Entry 6YY3 (X-ray diffraction, 2.00 A resolution); this record covers chains B and D of the 4 polymer chains in the assembly.

Chain B:
Protein: Methane monooxygenase
Source organism: Methylosinus trichosporium OB3b
Reference sequence: A0A1A6FJQ4 (A0A1A6FJQ4_9RHIZ); residue numbers follow UniProt; this construct covers 1-395
Chain sequence (395 residues; each row starts with the number of its first residue):
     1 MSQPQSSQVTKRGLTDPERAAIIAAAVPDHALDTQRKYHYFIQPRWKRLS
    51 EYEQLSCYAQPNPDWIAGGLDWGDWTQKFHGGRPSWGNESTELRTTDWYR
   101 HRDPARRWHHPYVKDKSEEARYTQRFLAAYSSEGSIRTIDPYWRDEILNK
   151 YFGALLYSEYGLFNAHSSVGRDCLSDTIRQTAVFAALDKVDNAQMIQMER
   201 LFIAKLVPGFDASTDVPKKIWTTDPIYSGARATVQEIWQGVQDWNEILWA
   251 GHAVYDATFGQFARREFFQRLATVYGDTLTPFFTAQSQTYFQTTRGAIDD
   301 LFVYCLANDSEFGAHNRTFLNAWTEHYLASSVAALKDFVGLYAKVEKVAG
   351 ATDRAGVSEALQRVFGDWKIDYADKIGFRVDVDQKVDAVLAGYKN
Unresolved in the structure: 1-3, 394-395

Chain D:
Protein: Methane monooxygenase component A alpha chain
Source organism: Methylosinus trichosporium OB3b
Notes: EC 1.14.13.25
Reference sequence: P27353 (MEMA_METTR); numbering as in UniProt (aligned over 1-526)
Chain sequence (526 residues; row label = number of the first residue in the row):
     1 MAISLATKAATDALKVNRAPVGVEPQEVHKWLQSFNWDFKENRTKYPTKY
    51 HMANETKEQFKVIAKEYARMEAAKDERQFGTLLDGLTRLGAGNKVHPRWG
   101 ETMKVISNFLEVGEYNAIAASAMLWDSATAAEQKNGYLAQVLDEIRHTHQ
   151 CAFINHYYSKHYHDPAGHNDARRTRAIGPLWKGMKRVFADGFISGDAVEC
   201 SVNLQLVGEACFTNPLIVAVTEWASANGDEITPTVFLSVETDELRHMANG
   251 YQTVVSIANDPASAKFLNTDLNNAFWTQQKYFTPVLGYLFEYGSKFKVEP
   301 WVKTWNRWVYEDWGGIWIGRLGKYGVESPASLRDAKRDAYWAHHDLALAA
   351 YAMWPLGFARLALPDEEDQAWFEANYPGWADHYGKIFNEWKKLGYEDPKS
   401 GFIPYQWLLANGHDVYIDRVSQVPFIPSLAKGTGSLRVHEFNGKKHSLTD
   451 DWGERQWLIEPERYECHNVFEQYEGRELSEVIAEGHGVRSDGKTLIAQPH
   501 TRGDNLWTLEDIKRAGCVFPDPLAKF
Unresolved in the structure: 1-11
Metal / ion sites: Fe2+ site 1: Glu114, Glu144, His147, Glu243; Fe2+ site 2: Glu144, Glu209, Glu243, His246
Curated features (UniProtKB/Swiss-Prot):
  - active site: Cys151
  - binding site (Fe cation): Glu114, Glu144, His147, Glu209, Glu243, His246

Interface between chain B and chain D:
Residue-residue contacts - 257 pairs, chain B then chain D:
  Thr10(B) with Glu222(D), hydrogen bond; Ala226(D)
  Lys11(B) with Ala226(D)
  Arg12(B) with Ser225(D); Glu230(D), salt bridge
  Gly13(B) with Ser225(D), hydrogen bond (backbone-backbone); Ala226(D); Gly228(D)
  Leu14(B) with Lys94(D); Gly228(D); Glu230(D)
  Arg19(B) with Ala226(D); Phe296(D)
  Ile22(B) with Phe296(D), hydrophobic
  Ile23(B) with Lys94(D); Val95(D); His96(D); Asn227(D)
  Ala26(B) with His96(D); Pro97(D)
  Val27(B) with Asn93(D); Val95(D)
  Pro28(B) with His163(D); Gly503(D)
  His30(B) with Gly503(D), hydrogen bond (side chain-backbone)
  Ala31(B) with His163(D)
  Leu32(B) with His163(D), hydrogen bond (backbone-backbone); Asp164(D); Arg360(D); Arg489(D), hydrogen bond (backbone-side chain); Gly503(D)
  Asp33(B) with Pro165(D); Arg489(D); Ser490(D), hydrogen bond
  Thr34(B) with Ser490(D)
  Gln35(B) with Pro165(D); Asn169(D), hydrogen bond (backbone-side chain)
  Arg36(B) with Ser159(D), hydrogen bond (side chain-backbone); Lys160(D), hydrogen bond (side chain-backbone); His161(D); Tyr162(D), hydrogen bond (side chain-backbone)
  Lys37(B) with Asn169(D)
  Tyr38(B) with Glu111(D), hydrogen bond; Ala152(D); Asn155(D); His156(D); Ser159(D); His168(D); Asn169(D); Arg172(D), hydrogen bond
  His39(B) with Asn169(D), hydrogen bond (backbone-backbone); Asp170(D); Ala171(D); Arg172(D), hydrogen bond (side chain-backbone)
  Tyr40(B) with Asn169(D); Asp170(D), hydrogen bond; Arg173(D), hydrogen bond
  Phe41(B) with Arg173(D)
  Glu51(B) with His156(D), salt bridge
  Gln54(B) with His156(D); Arg172(D), hydrogen bond (backbone-side chain)
  Leu55(B) with His149(D); Ala152(D), hydrophobic; Phe153(D); Arg172(D), hydrogen bond (backbone-side chain)
  Ser56(B) with His149(D), hydrogen bond; Arg172(D)
  Cys57(B) with Arg172(D), hydrogen bond (backbone-side chain)
  Tyr58(B) with Arg172(D); Arg175(D)
  Ala59(B) with Tyr115(D), hydrophobic; Thr148(D); Arg172(D); Arg175(D)
  Gln60(B) with Tyr115(D), hydrogen bond
  Pro61(B) with Val112(D), hydrophobic; Asn116(D); Arg175(D); Trp181(D), hydrophobic
  Leu70(B) with Arg173(D)
  Asp71(B) with Ala176(D); Trp181(D), hydrogen bond; Lys185(D), salt bridge
  Trp72(B) with Ala176(D), hydrogen bond (side chain-backbone); Lys182(D), hydrogen bond (backbone-side chain); Val469(D), hydrophobic; Gln472(D); Tyr473(D)
  Gly73(B) with His467(D)
  Asp74(B) with Glu465(D); Cys466(D), hydrogen bond (backbone-side chain); His467(D), hydrogen bond (backbone-side chain)
  Trp75(B) with Asp190(D); Cys466(D)
  Thr76(B) with Lys182(D); Lys185(D); Arg186(D), hydrogen bond (side chain-backbone); Asp190(D), hydrogen bond; Val420(D); Gln422(D); Arg463(D); Tyr464(D); Cys466(D)
  Gln77(B) with Arg186(D), hydrogen bond; Asp190(D); Gly191(D); Ser194(D), hydrogen bond (side chain-backbone); Glu199(D); Arg463(D); Tyr464(D), hydrogen bond
  Lys78(B) with Ser194(D); Glu462(D); Arg463(D), hydrogen bond (backbone-side chain); Glu465(D), salt bridge
  Phe79(B) with Ile193(D); Ser194(D); Gly195(D); Arg463(D)
  His80(B) with Glu460(D), salt bridge; Glu462(D); Arg463(D), hydrogen bond
  Gly81(B) with Glu462(D), hydrogen bond (backbone-side chain)
  Gly82(B) with Glu462(D)
  Ser85(B) with Asp190(D), hydrogen bond; Ile193(D); Ser194(D), hydrogen bond
  Trp86(B) with Tyr115(D), hydrophobic; Asn116(D); Ala119(D), hydrophobic; Ile193(D), hydrophobic
  Trp108(B) with Phe79(D), hydrophobic; His149(D)
  His109(B) with Tyr67(D), hydrogen bond; Leu142(D), hydrogen bond (side chain-backbone); Ile145(D); Arg146(D); His149(D), hydrogen bond (backbone-side chain)
  His110(B) with Asp75(D), salt bridge; Phe79(D)
  Val113(B) with Tyr67(D), hydrophobic; Ala68(D); Ala72(D); Asp75(D)
  Lys114(B) with Ala72(D); Glu76(D), salt bridge
  Lys116(B) with Ala64(D); Lys65(D); Ala68(D)
  Ser117(B) with Ala68(D); Arg69(D); Ala72(D)
  Glu119(B) with Lys65(D)
  Ala120(B) with Lys65(D)
  Arg121(B) with Arg69(D)
  Gln124(B) with Gly22(D); Val23(D), hydrogen bond (side chain-backbone)
  Leu127(B) with Val21(D)
  Ala128(B) with Pro20(D); Val21(D), hydrogen bond (backbone-backbone)
  Ser131(B) with Asn17(D); Arg18(D); Ala19(D), hydrogen bond (side chain-backbone); Pro20(D); Val21(D), hydrogen bond (side chain-backbone)
  Ser132(B) with Arg18(D); Pro20(D)
  Gly134(B) with Val16(D); Arg18(D)
  Arg137(B) with Ala13(D); Leu14(D); Val16(D)
  Leu156(B) with Phe35(D), hydrophobic
  Tyr157(B) with Ser34(D), hydrogen bond (side chain-backbone); Phe35(D); Trp37(D)
  Tyr160(B) with Phe35(D); Asn36(D); Ala131(D); Lys134(D)
  Gly161(B) with Trp37(D)
  Phe163(B) with Trp125(D), hydrophobic; Leu138(D), hydrophobic
  Asn164(B) with Trp125(D), hydrogen bond; Lys134(D)
  His166(B) with Trp125(D)
  Ser167(B) with Ala122(D); Trp125(D); Asp126(D), hydrogen bond
  Ser168(B) with Lys45(D), hydrogen bond; Tyr46(D), hydrogen bond (backbone-side chain); Asp126(D)
  Gly170(B) with Ala119(D); Ala122(D)
  Arg171(B) with Tyr46(D); Ala119(D); Ala122(D); Met123(D); Ile193(D), hydrogen bond (side chain-backbone)
  Asp172(B) with Tyr46(D), hydrogen bond
  Ser175(B) with Tyr115(D), hydrogen bond (backbone-side chain)
  Asp176(B) with Tyr115(D), hydrogen bond (backbone-side chain)
  Arg179(B) with Tyr115(D), hydrogen bond; Ile118(D); Ala119(D)
  Gln180(B) with His149(D), hydrogen bond
  Val183(B) with Val141(D), hydrophobic; Leu142(D), hydrophobic; Ile145(D), hydrophobic
  Ala186(B) with Trp125(D), hydrophobic
  Leu187(B) with Ala64(D), hydrophobic; Leu138(D), hydrophobic; Leu142(D), hydrophobic
  Val190(B) with Leu138(D), hydrophobic
  Asp191(B) with Ala64(D); Lys65(D), salt bridge
  Gln194(B) with Val28(D); Leu32(D); Ile63(D); Ala64(D), hydrogen bond (side chain-backbone)
  Met195(B) with Lys65(D), hydrogen bond
  Gln197(B) with Trp31(D)
  Met198(B) with Val23(D), hydrophobic; Val28(D), hydrophobic
  Leu201(B) with Glu27(D); Val28(D), hydrophobic; Trp31(D)
  Phe202(B) with Val21(D); Val23(D), hydrophobic
  Lys205(B) with Gly22(D), hydrogen bond (side chain-backbone); Glu27(D), salt bridge
  Leu206(B) with Val21(D), hydrophobic
  Ser213(B) with Trp31(D)
  Thr214(B) with Trp31(D); Ser34(D), hydrogen bond
  Lys218(B) with Ser34(D), hydrogen bond (side chain-backbone); Asn36(D), hydrogen bond (side chain-backbone); Trp37(D)
  Trp221(B) with Trp37(D)
  Thr222(B) with Trp37(D)
  Gln235(B) with Trp37(D), hydrogen bond; Phe39(D)
  Trp238(B) with Asn36(D); Trp37(D), hydrophobic; Phe39(D), hydrophobic; Asn42(D); Lys45(D), hydrogen bond (backbone-side chain)
  Gln239(B) with Phe39(D); Glu41(D); Asn42(D), hydrogen bond; Arg43(D), hydrogen bond (side chain-backbone); Lys45(D)
  Val241(B) with Lys45(D), hydrogen bond (backbone-side chain)
  Gln242(B) with Lys45(D); Tyr46(D), hydrogen bond
  Ile247(B) with Lys45(D)
  Gln286(B) with Lys65(D), hydrogen bond
  Tyr290(B) with Lys65(D), hydrogen bond
Also at the interface, not in a pair above, chain B (116 interface residues in all): Gln8, Arg83, Pro84, Tyr112, Glu133, Ile136, Phe184, Ala193, Arg231, Val234
Also at the interface, not in a pair above, chain D (124 interface residues in all): Asp12, Lys15, Pro47, Glu71, Ala91, Asn135, Asp143, Tyr158, Ala166, Thr277, Val298, Asn468, Arg502, Leu506

Summary:
The interface between chain B and chain D involves 116 residues on one side and 124 on the other; the contacts
include 68 hydrogen bonds and 9 salt bridges. Polar pairs include Arg12(B)-Glu230(D), Glu51(B)-His156(D) and
Asp71(B)-Lys185(D).
Here chain B is Methane monooxygenase and chain D is Methane monooxygenase component A alpha chain, both from
Methylosinus trichosporium OB3b. Entry 6YY3 (XFEL structure of the Soluble methane monooxygenase hydroxylase
and regulatory subunit complex, from Methylosinus trichosporium OB3b ...) was determined by X-ray diffraction,
deposited together with 6YD0, 6YDI and 6YDU.
